PDB entry 2JNR | solution NMR | chains A and B

# Chain A
Molecule: VIR165
Amino-acid sequence (20 residues; each row starts with the number of its first residue):
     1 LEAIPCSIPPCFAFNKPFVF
Disulfide bonds: Cys6-Cys11

# Chain B
Molecule: ENV polyprotein
UniProtKB: Q72502 (Q72502_9HIV1); residues 101-123 here correspond to UniProt positions 510-532 (UniProt number = residue number + 409)
Amino-acid sequence (23 residues; numbered 101 to 123; the number before each row is that of its first residue):
   101 AVGIGALFLGFLGAAGSTMGARS
Differences from the reference sequence: engineered mutation Arg122 (Ala531 in Q72502)

# Chain A / chain B interface
Residue-residue contacts - 19 pairs, chain A then chain B:
  Glu2(A) with Val102(B)
  Pro10(A) with Leu112(B)
  Phe12(A) with Ala115(B); Gly116(B)
  Phe14(A) with Gly103(B); Ile104(B); Gly110(B); Thr118(B)
  Asn15(A) with Ile104(B); Leu109(B); Gly110(B); Leu112(B); Ser117(B); Thr118(B); Gly120(B)
  Phe18(A) with Leu109(B); Phe111(B)
  Phe20(A) with Leu112(B); Ala114(B)
Also at the interface, not in a pair above, chain A (9 interface residues in all): Lys16, Pro17
Also at the interface, not in a pair above, chain B (14 interface residues in all): Met119
Interface features reported in the paper:
  - interface residues, chain A: Phe12(A)

# In short
9 residues of chain A face 14 of chain B across their interface. The paper reports the interface residue
Phe12(A).
Here chain A is VIR165 and chain B is ENV polyprotein. Entry 2JNR (Discovery and optimization of a natural
HIV-1 entry inhibitor targeting the gp41 fusion peptide) was determined by solution NMR.
